Entry 5ZQO (X-ray diffraction, 2.06 A resolution); this record covers chains A and B.

# Chain A
Protein: Tankyrase-2
Organism: Homo sapiens
Notes: EC 2.4.2.30
UniProtKB: Q9H2K2 (TNKS2_HUMAN); residue numbers follow UniProt; this construct covers 947-1114
Sequence (168 residues; row label = number of the first residue in the row):
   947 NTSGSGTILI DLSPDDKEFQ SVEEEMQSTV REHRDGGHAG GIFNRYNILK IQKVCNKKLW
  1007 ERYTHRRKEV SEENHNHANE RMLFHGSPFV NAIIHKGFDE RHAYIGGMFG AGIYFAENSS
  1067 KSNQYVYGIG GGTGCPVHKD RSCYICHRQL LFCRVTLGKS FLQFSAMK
Not modelled in the structure: 947-951, 1114
Metal / ion sites: Zn2+: Cys-1081, His-1084, Cys-1089, Cys-1092
Small-molecule neighbours: 9GX (2-[4-(2-methoxyphenyl)piperazin-1-yl]-5,6,7,8-tetrahydroquinazolin-4(3H)-one): Phe-1030, His-1031, Gly-1032, Ser-1033, Pro-1034, Phe-1035, Arg-1047, His-1048, Ala-1049, Tyr-1050, Tyr-1060, Phe-1061, Ala-1062, Lys-1067, Ser-1068, Tyr-1071, Gly-1074, Ile-1075

# Chain B
Protein: Tankyrase-2
Organism: Homo sapiens
Notes: EC 2.4.2.30
UniProtKB: Q9H2K2 (TNKS2_HUMAN); residues 1115-1162 here = UniProt positions 1115-1162
Sequence (48 residues; numbered 1115 to 1162; the number before each row is that of its first residue):
  1115 MAHSPPGHHS VTGRPSVNGL ALAEYVIYRG EQAYPEYLIT YQIMRPEG
Not modelled in the structure: 1162

# How chain A and chain B interact
Pairs across the interface (156; chain A residue first):
  Leu-958(A) / Tyr-1151(B)  hydrophobic
  Glu-964(A) / Tyr-1151(B)  hydrogen bond
  Val-968(A) / Tyr-1151(B)
  Val-968(A) / Ile-1153(B)  hydrophobic
  Met-972(A) / Ile-1153(B)  hydrophobic
  Arg-977(A) / Asn-1132(B)
  Arg-977(A) / Leu-1134(B)
  Arg-977(A) / Ala-1135(B)
  Gly-986(A) / Ile-1157(B)
  Ile-988(A) / Met-1158(B)
  Ile-988(A) / Pro-1160(B)
  Phe-989(A) / Ile-1157(B)  hydrophobic
  Phe-989(A) / Met-1158(B)
  Asn-990(A) / Pro-1160(B)
  Arg-991(A) / Ile-1157(B)
  Arg-991(A) / Met-1158(B)  hydrogen bond (backbone-backbone)
  Tyr-992(A) / Tyr-1155(B)  hydrophobic
  Tyr-992(A) / Gln-1156(B)
  Tyr-992(A) / Met-1158(B)
  Asn-993(A) / Tyr-1155(B)
  Asn-993(A) / Gln-1156(B)  hydrogen bond (backbone-backbone)
  Asn-993(A) / Met-1158(B)
  Ile-994(A) / Thr-1154(B)
  Ile-994(A) / Tyr-1155(B)  hydrophobic
  Leu-995(A) / Thr-1154(B)  hydrogen bond (backbone-backbone)
  Leu-995(A) / Tyr-1155(B)
  Leu-995(A) / Gln-1156(B)
  Lys-996(A) / Leu-1152(B)
  Lys-996(A) / Ile-1153(B)
  Lys-996(A) / Thr-1154(B)  hydrogen bond (backbone-backbone)
  Ile-997(A) / Leu-1152(B)
  Gln-998(A) / Glu-1150(B)
  Gln-998(A) / Tyr-1151(B)
  Gln-998(A) / Leu-1152(B)  hydrogen bond (backbone-backbone)
  Lys-999(A) / Glu-1150(B)
  Val-1000(A) / Tyr-1148(B)  hydrogen bond (backbone-side chain)
  Val-1000(A) / Pro-1149(B)
  Val-1000(A) / Glu-1150(B)  hydrogen bond (backbone-backbone)
  Cys-1001(A) / Tyr-1148(B)
  Asn-1002(A) / Tyr-1148(B)  hydrogen bond (backbone-side chain)
  Leu-1005(A) / Tyr-1148(B)  hydrophobic
  Trp-1006(A) / Tyr-1148(B)
  Arg-1008(A) / Glu-1145(B)
  Tyr-1009(A) / Glu-1145(B)
  Tyr-1009(A) / Gln-1146(B)
  Tyr-1009(A) / Ala-1147(B)
  Tyr-1009(A) / Tyr-1148(B)  hydrophobic
  Arg-1012(A) / His-1123(B)
  Arg-1012(A) / Arg-1143(B)
  Arg-1012(A) / Glu-1145(B)
  Arg-1012(A) / Gln-1146(B)  hydrogen bond
  Val-1016(A) / His-1123(B)
  Val-1016(A) / Gln-1146(B)
  Glu-1019(A) / His-1123(B)  salt bridge
  Arg-1027(A) / Tyr-1139(B)  hydrogen bond
  Leu-1029(A) / Tyr-1139(B)  hydrophobic
  Val-1036(A) / Leu-1152(B)  hydrophobic
  Ile-1039(A) / Pro-1149(B)
  Phe-1044(A) / Gly-1144(B)
  Phe-1044(A) / Ala-1147(B)  hydrophobic
  Glu-1046(A) / Met-1115(B)
  Phe-1055(A) / Gly-1127(B)
  Phe-1055(A) / Val-1140(B)  hydrophobic
  Phe-1055(A) / Tyr-1142(B)  hydrogen bond (backbone-side chain)
  Ala-1057(A) / Met-1115(B)
  Ala-1057(A) / Ala-1116(B)  hydrogen bond (backbone-backbone)
  Ala-1057(A) / Tyr-1142(B)
  Gly-1058(A) / Val-1140(B)
  Gly-1058(A) / Ile-1141(B)
  Gly-1058(A) / Tyr-1142(B)
  Ile-1059(A) / Tyr-1139(B)
  Ile-1059(A) / Val-1140(B)
  Ile-1059(A) / Ile-1141(B)  hydrogen bond (backbone-backbone)
  Ile-1059(A) / Gly-1144(B)
  Tyr-1060(A) / Tyr-1139(B)
  Tyr-1060(A) / Val-1140(B)  hydrophobic
  Phe-1061(A) / Glu-1138(B)
  Phe-1061(A) / Tyr-1139(B)  hydrogen bond (backbone-backbone)
  Phe-1061(A) / Ile-1141(B)  hydrophobic
  Phe-1061(A) / Ala-1147(B)  hydrophobic
  Ala-1062(A) / Ala-1137(B)
  Glu-1063(A) / Leu-1136(B)
  Glu-1063(A) / Ala-1137(B)  hydrogen bond (side chain-backbone)
  Glu-1063(A) / Tyr-1139(B)  hydrogen bond
  Asn-1064(A) / Ala-1135(B)
  Asn-1064(A) / Leu-1136(B)  hydrogen bond (side chain-backbone)
  Lys-1067(A) / Glu-1138(B)
  Asn-1069(A) / Tyr-1155(B)  hydrogen bond
  Asn-1069(A) / Ile-1157(B)
  Val-1072(A) / Tyr-1155(B)
  Ser-1088(A) / Ile-1157(B)
  Cys-1089(A) / Ile-1157(B)
  Tyr-1090(A) / Gln-1156(B)
  Tyr-1090(A) / Ile-1157(B)
  Tyr-1090(A) / Met-1158(B)
  Tyr-1090(A) / Arg-1159(B)
  Ile-1091(A) / Gln-1156(B)  hydrogen bond (backbone-side chain)
  Cys-1092(A) / Gln-1156(B)
  His-1093(A) / Tyr-1155(B)
  His-1093(A) / Gln-1156(B)
  Arg-1094(A) / Ile-1153(B)
  Arg-1094(A) / Thr-1154(B)
  Arg-1094(A) / Tyr-1155(B)  hydrogen bond (backbone-backbone)
  Arg-1094(A) / Ile-1157(B)
  Gln-1095(A) / Leu-1152(B)
  Gln-1095(A) / Ile-1153(B)
  Gln-1095(A) / Thr-1154(B)  hydrogen bond
  Gln-1095(A) / Tyr-1155(B)
  Leu-1096(A) / Tyr-1151(B)
  Leu-1096(A) / Leu-1152(B)
  Leu-1096(A) / Ile-1153(B)  hydrogen bond (backbone-backbone)
  Leu-1096(A) / Tyr-1155(B)
  Leu-1097(A) / Tyr-1151(B)
  Leu-1097(A) / Leu-1152(B)  hydrophobic
  Phe-1098(A) / Glu-1150(B)  hydrogen bond (backbone-backbone)
  Phe-1098(A) / Tyr-1151(B)  hydrogen bond (backbone-backbone)
  Phe-1098(A) / Ile-1153(B)  hydrophobic
  Cys-1099(A) / Tyr-1148(B)
  Cys-1099(A) / Pro-1149(B)  hydrophobic
  Arg-1100(A) / Ala-1147(B)
  Arg-1100(A) / Tyr-1148(B)  hydrogen bond (backbone-backbone)
  Arg-1100(A) / Glu-1150(B)  salt bridge
  Val-1101(A) / Ile-1141(B)  hydrophobic
  Val-1101(A) / Gln-1146(B)
  Thr-1102(A) / Ile-1141(B)
  Thr-1102(A) / Gln-1146(B)  hydrogen bond (backbone-backbone)
  Leu-1103(A) / His-1123(B)
  Leu-1103(A) / Ser-1124(B)  hydrogen bond (backbone-side chain)
  Leu-1103(A) / Tyr-1139(B)  hydrophobic
  Gly-1104(A) / His-1123(B)
  Lys-1105(A) / Gly-1121(B)
  Lys-1105(A) / His-1122(B)
  Lys-1105(A) / His-1123(B)  hydrogen bond (backbone-backbone)
  Lys-1105(A) / Ser-1124(B)
  Ser-1106(A) / His-1122(B)
  Ser-1106(A) / Ser-1124(B)  hydrogen bond
  Ser-1106(A) / Val-1125(B)
  Ser-1106(A) / Thr-1126(B)  hydrogen bond
  Phe-1107(A) / Pro-1119(B)  hydrophobic
  Phe-1107(A) / His-1122(B)
  Phe-1107(A) / Ser-1124(B)  hydrogen bond (backbone-backbone)
  Phe-1107(A) / Val-1125(B)
  Phe-1107(A) / Thr-1126(B)  hydrogen bond (backbone-backbone)
  Leu-1108(A) / Thr-1126(B)
  Gln-1109(A) / Thr-1126(B)  hydrogen bond (backbone-backbone)
  Gln-1109(A) / Gly-1127(B)
  Gln-1109(A) / Arg-1128(B)  hydrogen bond (backbone-backbone)
  Phe-1110(A) / Arg-1128(B)
  Ser-1111(A) / Arg-1128(B)  hydrogen bond (backbone-backbone)
  Ser-1111(A) / Pro-1129(B)
  Ser-1111(A) / Ser-1130(B)  hydrogen bond (backbone-side chain)
  Ala-1112(A) / Val-1131(B)
  Met-1113(A) / Pro-1129(B)
  Met-1113(A) / Ser-1130(B)  hydrogen bond (backbone-backbone)
  Met-1113(A) / Val-1131(B)  hydrogen bond (backbone-backbone)
  Met-1113(A) / Asn-1132(B)  hydrogen bond (backbone-backbone)
Other interface residues (no listed pair), chain A (81 interface residues in all): Leu-955, Gly-987, Asn-1020, Met-1028, Phe-1030, Ile-1040, Asp-1045, Ala-1049, Gly-1056

# In short
The interface between chain A and chain B involves 81 residues on one side and 42 on the other; the contacts
include 40 hydrogen bonds and 2 salt bridges. Polar contacts include Glu-1019(A)/His-1123(B),
Arg-1100(A)/Glu-1150(B) and Glu-964(A)/Tyr-1151(B). Ligands of chain A: compound 9GX.
Chain A is Tankyrase-2 and chain B is Tankyrase-2, both from Homo sapiens; the structure, Tankyrase-2 in
complex with compound 1a, was determined by X-ray diffraction, deposited together with 5ZQP, 5ZQQ, 5ZQR and
6A84.
